4ZY9 - chain A; structure by X-ray diffraction, 1.20 A resolution.

Chain A:
Molecule: Glucanase/chitosanase
From: Paenibacillus fukuinensis
Notes: EC 3.2.1.4, 3.2.1.132
UniProt: Q93IE7 (Q93IE7_9BACL); residues 1-130 here correspond to UniProt positions 530-659 (UniProt number = residue number + 529)
Amino-acid sequence (137 residues; each row starts with the number of its first residue; numbers below 1 keep their minus sign (Mse-6 is residue -6)):
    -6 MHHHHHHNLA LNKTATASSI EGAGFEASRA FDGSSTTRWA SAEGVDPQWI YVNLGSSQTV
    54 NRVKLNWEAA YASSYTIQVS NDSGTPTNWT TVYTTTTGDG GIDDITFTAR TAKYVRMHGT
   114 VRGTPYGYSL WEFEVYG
Not modelled in the structure: -6 to -3
Modified / non-standard residues: Mse-6 (selenomethionine); Mse110 (selenomethionine)
Sequence notes: expression tag (-6 to 0); engineered mutation Mse110 (Val639 in Q93IE7)

Overview:
Chain A is Glucanase/chitosanase (Paenibacillus fukuinensis); the structure, X-ray crystal structure of
selenomethionine-labelled V110M mutant of chitosan-binding module 1 derived from chitosanase/glucanase from
Paenibacillus ..., was determined by X-ray diffraction, deposited together with 4ZXE, 4ZZ5 and 4ZZ8.
